Entry 6LWA (X-ray diffraction, 2.76 A resolution); this record covers chains A and B of the 3 polymer chains in the assembly.

Chain A:
Molecule: Endonuclease 8-like 1
Source organism: Homo sapiens
Notes: EC 3.2.2.-, 4.2.99.18
UniProtKB: Q96FI4 (NEIL1_HUMAN); numbering as in UniProt (aligned over 1-295)
Amino-acid sequence (295 residues; each row starts with the number of its first residue):
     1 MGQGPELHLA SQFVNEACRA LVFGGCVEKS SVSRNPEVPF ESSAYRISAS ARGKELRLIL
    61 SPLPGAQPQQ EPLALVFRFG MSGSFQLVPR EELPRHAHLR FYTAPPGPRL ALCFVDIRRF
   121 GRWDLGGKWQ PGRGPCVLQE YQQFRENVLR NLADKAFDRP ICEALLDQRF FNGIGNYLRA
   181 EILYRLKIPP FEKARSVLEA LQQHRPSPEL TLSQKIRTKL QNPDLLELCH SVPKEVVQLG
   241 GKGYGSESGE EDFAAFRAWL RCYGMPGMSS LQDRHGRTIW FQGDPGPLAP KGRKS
Unresolved in the structure: 1, 203-221, 245-248, 291-295
Construct notes: engineered mutation Gly2 (Pro in Q96FI4), Gln3 (Glu in Q96FI4)
UniProt features mapped onto this chain:
  - active site: Lys54 (Proton donor)
  - binding site (DNA): Asn176
  - natural variant: Ala44 (A44D: Found in a patient with childhood-onset nephrotic syndrome, focal segmental glomerulosclerosis and end-stage renal disease; uncertain significance), Ala156 (A156T: Found in a patient with childhood-onset steroid-resistant nephrotic syndrome; uncertain significance), Glu181 (E181K: Found in a patient with nephrotic syndrome also carrying mutation P-159 in MYO1E), Lys242 (K242R: In RNA edited version)
  - mutagenesis: Lys54 (K54L: Loss of glycosylase activity), Arg277 (R277A: Strongly reduced glycosylase activity. Has little effect on AP lyase activity)
What the authors report for this chain:
  - binding site for the 13-nt DNA strand (chain B): Lys242
  - contacts within the chain: Glu6-Lys242 (hydrogen bond) (from molecular simulation)

Chain B:
Molecule: 13-nt DNA strand
Sequence (13 nucleotides; each row starts with the number of its first residue):
     1 CGTCCAXGTC TAC
Modified residues: OHU (2'-deoxy-5-hydroxyuridine 5'-(dihydrogen phosphate)) at position 7

Chain A / chain B interface:
Residue-residue contacts - 25 pairs, chain A then chain B:
  Gly2(A) - OHU_7(B)  sugar contact
  Gln3(A) - OHU_7(B)  hydrogen bond to the sugar
  Gln3(A) - DG8(B)  phosphate contact
  Glu6(A) - OHU_7(B)  base contact
  Lys54(A) - DG8(B)  salt bridge to the phosphate
  Lys54(A) - DT9(B)  salt bridge to the phosphate
  Arg78(A) - DC10(B)  salt bridge to the phosphate
  Met81(A) - OHU_7(B)  base contact
  Met81(A) - DG8(B)  sugar contact
  Arg118(A) - DA6(B)  hydrogen bond to the base
  Phe120(A) - DG8(B)  base contact
  Arg122(A) - DC10(B)  sugar contact
  Gln130(A) - DC10(B)  phosphate contact
  Arg133(A) - DT9(B)  salt bridge to the phosphate
  Gln168(A) - DT9(B)  phosphate contact
  Gly175(A) - DG8(B)  phosphate contact
  Asn176(A) - OHU_7(B)  hydrogen bond to the phosphate
  Asn176(A) - DG8(B)  hydrogen bond to the phosphate
  Tyr177(A) - OHU_7(B)  base contact
  Lys242(A) - OHU_7(B)  base contact
  Tyr263(A) - DA6(B)  hydrogen bond to the phosphate
  Tyr263(A) - OHU_7(B)  hydrogen bond to the phosphate
  Arg277(A) - OHU_7(B)  salt bridge to the phosphate
  Arg277(A) - DG8(B)  salt bridge to the phosphate
  Thr278(A) - DA6(B)  hydrogen bond to the phosphate
Also at the interface, not in a pair above, chain A (22 interface residues in all): Gly80, Leu166, Phe253

Overview:
Chain A and chain B form an interface of 22 and 5 residues respectively, with 7 hydrogen bonds and 6 salt
bridges. Polar pairs include Arg118(A)-DA6(B), Gln3(A)-OHU_7(B) and Asn176(A)-OHU_7(B). The paper reports a
binding site for the 13-nt DNA strand (chain B) at Lys242(A); contacts within the chain involving Glu6(A) and
Lys242(A).
Here chain A is Endonuclease 8-like 1 (Homo sapiens) and chain B is a 13-nt DNA strand. Entry 6LWA (Crystal
structure of human NEIL1(P2G, E3Q, K242) bound to duplex DNA containing 5-hydroxyuracil (5-OHU)) was
determined by X-ray diffraction (same publication as 6LWB, 6LWC, 6LWD, 6LWF, 6LWG, 6LWH and 10 further
entries).
